PDB entry 6TB4 | electron microscopy, 3.80 A resolution | chains K and I of the 13 polymer chains in the assembly

# Chain K
Name: Subunit (61/68 kDa) of TFIID and SAGA complexes
Source organism: Komagataella phaffii (strain GS115 / ATCC 20864)
UniProtKB: C4R150 (C4R150_KOMPG); numbering as in UniProt (aligned over 1-609)
Amino-acid sequence (609 residues; numbered 1 to 609; the number before each row is that of its first residue):
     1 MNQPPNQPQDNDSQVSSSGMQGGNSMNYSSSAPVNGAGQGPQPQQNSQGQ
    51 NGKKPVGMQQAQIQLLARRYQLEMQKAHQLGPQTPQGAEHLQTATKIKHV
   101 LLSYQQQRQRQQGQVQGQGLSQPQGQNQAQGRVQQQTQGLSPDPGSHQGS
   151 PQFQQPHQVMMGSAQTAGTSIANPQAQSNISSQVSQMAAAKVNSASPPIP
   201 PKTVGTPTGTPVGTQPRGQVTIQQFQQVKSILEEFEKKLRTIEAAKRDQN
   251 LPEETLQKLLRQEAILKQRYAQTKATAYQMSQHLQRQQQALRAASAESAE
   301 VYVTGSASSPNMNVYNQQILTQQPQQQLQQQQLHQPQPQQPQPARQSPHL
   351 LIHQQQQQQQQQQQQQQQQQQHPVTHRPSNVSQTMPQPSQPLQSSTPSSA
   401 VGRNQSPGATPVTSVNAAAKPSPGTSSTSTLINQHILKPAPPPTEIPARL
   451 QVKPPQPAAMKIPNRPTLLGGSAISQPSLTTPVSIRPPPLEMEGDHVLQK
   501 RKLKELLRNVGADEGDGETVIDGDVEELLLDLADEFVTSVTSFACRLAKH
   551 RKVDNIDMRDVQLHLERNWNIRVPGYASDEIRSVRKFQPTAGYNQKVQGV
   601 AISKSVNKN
Unresolved in the structure: 1-429, 479-502, 608-609

# Chain I
Name: Subunit (17 kDa) of TFIID and SAGA complexes, involved in RNA polymerase II transcription initiation
Source organism: Komagataella phaffii (strain GS115 / ATCC 20864)
UniProtKB: C4QZS5 (C4QZS5_KOMPG); residues 1-153 here = UniProt positions 1-153
Amino-acid sequence (153 residues; numbered 1 to 153; the number before each row is that of its first residue):
     1 MTNEQAAIPRDVRLLHLIFATQNIYSYQDHVPLQLMDFAYRYTTGTLQDA
    51 TIYSDHAHASGSHISNAGNAGTNAQLTTEDIRLAIAARTNYQFKPVPPKE
   101 LLLELAAERNKKPLPAVIPTWGIRLPPEKYCLTGKDWVLEDEEEAVSYKK
   151 RKT
Unresolved in the structure: 1-11, 60-64, 140-153

# Interface between chain K and chain I
Pairs across the interface (28):
  F543(K) - Y53(I)
  F543(K) - L83(I)
  F543(K) - A87(I)  hydrophobic
  R546(K) - L83(I)
  R546(K) - A86(I)
  L547(K) - Y53(I)  hydrophobic
  H550(K) - Y53(I)
  H550(K) - D80(I)  salt bridge
  R551(K) - H56(I)
  K552(K) - A57(I)
  D560(K) - H56(I)  salt bridge
  R567(K) - D49(I)
  R567(K) - I52(I)
  N568(K) - A87(I)
  S578(K) - N66(I)  hydrogen bond (backbone-side chain)
  E580(K) - S65(I)  hydrogen bond (backbone-backbone)
  E580(K) - N66(I)
  I581(K) - I52(I)  hydrophobic
  I581(K) - S65(I)  hydrogen bond (backbone-backbone)
  R582(K) - S65(I)  hydrogen bond
  R582(K) - N66(I)
  R582(K) - N69(I)  hydrogen bond
  R582(K) - A70(I)  hydrogen bond (side chain-backbone)
  R582(K) - G71(I)  hydrogen bond (side chain-backbone)
  R582(K) - T72(I)  hydrogen bond
  R585(K) - Q48(I)  hydrogen bond (side chain-backbone)
  R585(K) - T51(I)  hydrogen bond
  R585(K) - I52(I)
Interface residues without a listed pair, chain K (18 interface residues in all): R559, L563, D579, Y593
Interface residues without a listed pair, chain I (21 interface residues in all): Y40, S54, D55, E79

# In short
18 residues of chain K face 21 of chain I across their interface, with 10 hydrogen bonds and 2 salt bridges.
Among the polar pairs are H550(K)-D80(I), D560(K)-H56(I) and S578(K)-N66(I).
Chain K is Subunit (61/68 kDa) of TFIID and SAGA complexes and chain I is Subunit (17 kDa) of TFIID and SAGA
complexes, involved in RNA polymerase II transcription initiation, both from Komagataella phaffii (strain
GS115 / ATCC 20864); the structure, Structure of SAGA bound to TBP, was determined by electron microscopy.
